Entry 2C4F (X-ray diffraction, 1.72 A resolution); this record covers chains L and U of the 4 polymer chains in the assembly.

# Chain L
Name: Coagulation factor VII precursor
Notes: EC 3.4.21.21; fragment: factor vii light chain, residues 61-202
UniProtKB: P08709 (FA7_HUMAN); residues 1-142 here correspond to UniProt positions 61-202 (UniProt number = residue number + 60)
Amino-acid sequence (142 residues; numbered 1 to 142; the number before each row is that of its first residue):
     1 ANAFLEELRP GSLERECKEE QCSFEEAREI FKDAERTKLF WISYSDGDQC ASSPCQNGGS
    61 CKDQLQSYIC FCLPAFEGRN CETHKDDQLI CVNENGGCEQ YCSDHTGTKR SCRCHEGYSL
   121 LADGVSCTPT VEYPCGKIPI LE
Not modelled in the structure: 1-3
Disulfide bonds: Cys17-Cys22, Cys50-Cys61, Cys55-Cys70, Cys72-Cys81, Cys91-Cys102, Cys98-Cys112, Cys114-Cys127
Modified / non-standard residues: Glu6, Glu7, Glu14, Glu16, Glu19, Glu20, Glu25, Glu26, Glu29, Glu35 (gamma-carboxy-glutamic acid; CGU)
Metal / ion sites: Ca2+ site 1: Glu14, Glu19; Ca2+ site 2: Glu16, Glu26; Ca2+ site 3: Glu25, Glu29; Ca2+ site 4: Asp46, Gly47, Gln49, Asp63, Gln64
Residues lining bound ligands:
  - alpha-L-fucopyranose (FUC): Gly58, Gly59, Ser60, Phe71, Cys72, Leu73
  - alpha-D-glucopyranose (GLC): Gln49, Ser52, Pro54, Tyr68
UniProt features mapped onto this chain:
  - site: Ser53 (Important for S-112 for O-xylosylation)
  - modified residue: Glu6 (4-carboxyglutamate), Glu7 (4-carboxyglutamate), Glu14 (4-carboxyglutamate), Glu16 (4-carboxyglutamate), Glu19 (4-carboxyglutamate), Glu20 (4-carboxyglutamate), Glu25 (4-carboxyglutamate), Glu26 (4-carboxyglutamate), Glu29 (4-carboxyglutamate), Glu35 (4-carboxyglutamate), Asp63 (3R: -3-hydroxyaspartate)
  - glycosylation: Ser52 (O-linked (Glc...) serine), Ser60 (O-linked (Fuc) serine)

# Chain U
Name: Tissue factor precursor
Notes: fragment: factor iii, residues 123-242
UniProtKB: P13726 (TF_HUMAN); residues 91-210 here correspond to UniProt positions 123-242 (UniProt number = residue number + 32)
Amino-acid sequence (116 residues; row label = number of the first residue in the row; note: 4 numbers in that range are skipped by the numbering (no residue carries them; nothing is unmodelled there)):
    91 EPLYENSPEF TPYLETNLGQ PTIQSFEQVG TKVNVTVEDE RTLVRRNNTF LSLRDVFGKD
   151 LIYTLYYW
   163 SGKKTAKTNT NEFLIDVDKG ENYCFSVQAV IPSRTVNRKS TDSPVECM
Disulfide bonds: Cys186-Cys209
Covalent attachments: N-acetylglucosamine (NAG) linked to Asn124
UniProt features mapped onto this chain:
  - motif: Trp158 (WKS motif)
  - glycosylation (N-linked (GlcNAc...) asparagine): Asn124, Asn137

# Chain L / chain U interface
Contacting residue pairs (32; chain L residue first):
  Leu13(L) with Cys209(U), hydrophobic
  Lys18(L) with Glu208(U), salt bridge
  Phe31(L) with Cys186(U), hydrophobic; Cys209(U), hydrophobic
  Arg36(L) with Trp158(U); Ser163(U), hydrogen bond (side chain-backbone); Gly164(U)
  Leu39(L) with Trp158(U), hydrophobic; Lys165(U); Ser188(U); Asp204(U); Val207(U), hydrophobic
  Phe40(L) with Val207(U), hydrophobic
  Ser43(L) with Gln110(U), hydrogen bond; Asp204(U); Pro206(U)
  Ser60(L) with Arg131(U)
  Lys62(L) with Glu128(U), salt bridge
  Gln64(L) with Gly109(U); Gln110(U), hydrogen bond (side chain-backbone)
  Leu65(L) with Gln110(U); Thr203(U)
  Ile69(L) with Leu133(U), hydrophobic
  Cys70(L) with Leu133(U)
  Phe71(L) with Arg131(U); Thr132(U); Leu133(U), hydrophobic; Phe140(U), hydrophobic
  Cys72(L) with Arg135(U), hydrogen bond (backbone-side chain); Phe140(U)
  Leu73(L) with Arg135(U), hydrogen bond (backbone-side chain)
  Pro74(L) with Arg135(U)
Other interface residues (no listed pair), chain L (19 interface residues in all): Glu35, Phe76
Other interface residues (no listed pair), chain U (21 interface residues in all): Ser205

# Summary
The interface between chain L and chain U involves 19 residues on one side and 21 on the other, with 5
hydrogen bonds and 2 salt bridges. Polar contacts include Lys18(L)-Glu208(U), Lys62(L)-Glu128(U) and
Arg36(L)-Ser163(U). Bound to chain L: alpha-D-glucopyranose and alpha-L-fucopyranose.
Chain L is Coagulation factor VII precursor and chain U is Tissue factor precursor; the structure, crystal
structure of factor VII.stf complexed with pd0297121, was determined by X-ray diffraction.
